PDB entry 5CO0 | X-ray diffraction, 2.65 A resolution | chains O and E of the 3 polymer chains in the assembly

Chain O:
Molecule: Transcription termination factor 1, mitochondrial
Organism: Homo sapiens
UniProt: B4DPR9 (B4DPR9_HUMAN); residues 73-396 here correspond to UniProt positions 53-376 (UniProt number = residue number - 20)
Chain sequence (324 residues; row label = number of the first residue in the row):
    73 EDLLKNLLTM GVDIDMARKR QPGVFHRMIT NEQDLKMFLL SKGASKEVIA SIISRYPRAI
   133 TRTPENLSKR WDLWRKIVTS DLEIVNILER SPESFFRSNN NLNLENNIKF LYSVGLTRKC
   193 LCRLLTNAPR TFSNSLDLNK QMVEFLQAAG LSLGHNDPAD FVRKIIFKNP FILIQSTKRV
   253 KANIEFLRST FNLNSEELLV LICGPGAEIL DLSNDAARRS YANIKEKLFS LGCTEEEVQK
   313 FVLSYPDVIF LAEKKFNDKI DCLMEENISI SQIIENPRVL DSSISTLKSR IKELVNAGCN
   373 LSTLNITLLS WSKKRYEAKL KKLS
Differences from the reference sequence: engineered mutation Ala288 (Tyr268 in B4DPR9)
What the authors report for this chain:
  - binding site for the 22-nt DNA strand: Phe243

Chain E:
Molecule: 22-nt DNA strand
Sequence (22 nucleotides; row label = number of the first residue in the row):
     1 TAAGATGGCA GAGCCCGGTA AT

Interface between chain O and chain E:
Pairs across the interface - 53 pairs, chain O then chain E:
  Gly95(O) - DA3(E)  phosphate contact
  Val96(O) - DG4(E)  phosphate contact
  His98(O) - DA3(E)  salt bridge to the phosphate
  Arg99(O) - DG4(E)  salt bridge to the phosphate
  Arg130(O) - DG4(E)  salt bridge to the phosphate
  Arg130(O) - DA5(E)  hydrogen bond to the base
  Arg134(O) - DA5(E)  salt bridge to the phosphate
  Arg169(O) - DT6(E)  base contact
  Arg169(O) - DG7(E)  hydrogen bond to the base
  Arg169(O) - DG8(E)  base contact
  Ser170(O) - DT6(E)  hydrogen bond to the phosphate
  Asn171(O) - DA5(E)  phosphate contact
  Arg202(O) - DG8(E)  hydrogen bond to the base
  Asn206(O) - DG7(E)  phosphate contact
  Ser207(O) - DT6(E)  phosphate contact
  Ser207(O) - DG7(E)  hydrogen bond to the phosphate
  Leu210(O) - DG7(E)  phosphate contact
  Leu210(O) - DG8(E)  phosphate contact
  Ser248(O) - DC9(E)  hydrogen bond to the phosphate
  Lys250(O) - DC9(E)  phosphate contact
  Arg251(O) - DC9(E)  sugar contact
  Arg251(O) - DA10(E)  hydrogen bond to the base
  Arg251(O) - DG11(E)  hydrogen bond to the base
  Asp283(O) - DG11(E)  base contact
  Asp283(O) - DA12(E)  base contact
  Leu284(O) - DA12(E)  base contact
  Ser285(O) - DA10(E)  phosphate contact
  Ser285(O) - DG11(E)  base contact
  Ser285(O) - DA12(E)  base contact
  Asn286(O) - DA10(E)  phosphate contact
  Ala288(O) - DA12(E)  base contact
  Asp319(O) - DG13(E)  base contact
  Phe322(O) - DA12(E)  base contact
  Phe322(O) - DG13(E)  phosphate contact
  Leu323(O) - DG13(E)  phosphate contact
  Leu323(O) - DC14(E)  phosphate contact
  Ala324(O) - DG13(E)  hydrogen bond to the phosphate
  Lys327(O) - DG13(E)  salt bridge to the phosphate
  Lys327(O) - DC14(E)  salt bridge to the phosphate
  Lys331(O) - DC14(E)  salt bridge to the phosphate
  Arg350(O) - DC16(E)  base contact
  Asp353(O) - DC14(E)  sugar contact
  Asp353(O) - DC15(E)  base contact
  Ser354(O) - DC15(E)  phosphate contact
  Ser355(O) - DC14(E)  phosphate contact
  Ser355(O) - DC15(E)  hydrogen bond to the phosphate
  Thr358(O) - DC15(E)  hydrogen bond to the phosphate
  Ser384(O) - DC16(E)  phosphate contact
  Lys385(O) - DC16(E)  hydrogen bond to the phosphate
  Lys386(O) - DG17(E)  phosphate contact
  Arg387(O) - DG17(E)  sugar contact
  Arg387(O) - DG18(E)  hydrogen bond to the base
  Arg387(O) - DT19(E)  hydrogen bond to the base
Other interface residues (no listed pair), chain O (39 interface residues in all): Tyr128, Thr133, Asn172

Summary:
The interface between chain O and chain E involves 39 residues on one side and 17 on the other; the contacts
include 14 hydrogen bonds and 7 salt bridges. Polar contacts include Arg130(O)-DA5(E), Arg169(O)-DG7(E) and
Arg202(O)-DG8(E). The paper reports a binding site for the 22-nt DNA strand at Phe243(O).
Here chain O is Transcription termination factor 1, mitochondrial (Homo sapiens) and chain E is a 22-nt DNA
strand. Entry 5CO0 (Crystal Structure of the MTERF1 Y288A substitution bound to the termination sequence) was
determined by X-ray diffraction together with 5CKY, 5CRJ and 5CRK from the same study.
